PDB entry 9DDM | electron microscopy, 2.94 A resolution | chains A and E of the 9 polymer chains in the assembly

Chain A (and E):
Protein: Tol-Pal system protein TolQ
Organism: Escherichia coli
Notes: chain E of this document is another copy of the same molecule, construct and numbering; everything in this record applies to it too
UniProtKB: P0ABV0 (TOLQ_ECO57); numbering as in UniProt (aligned over 1-230)
Amino-acid sequence (230 residues; row label = number of the first residue in the row):
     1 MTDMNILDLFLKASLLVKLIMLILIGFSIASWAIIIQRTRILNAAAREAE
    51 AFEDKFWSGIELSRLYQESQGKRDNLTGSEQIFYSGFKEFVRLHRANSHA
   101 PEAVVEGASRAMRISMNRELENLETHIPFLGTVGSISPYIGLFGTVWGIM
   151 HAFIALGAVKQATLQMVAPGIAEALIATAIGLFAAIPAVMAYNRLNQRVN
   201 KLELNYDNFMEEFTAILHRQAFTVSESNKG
Disordered / not traced: 1, 224-230 (chain E: 1-3, 226-230)

How chain A and chain E interact:
Contacting residue pairs (38; chain A residue first):
  T2(A) - W147(E)
  T2(A) - H151(E)  hydrogen bond (backbone-side chain)
  T2(A) - I154(E)
  M4(A) - M150(E)  hydrophobic
  M4(A) - I154(E)  hydrophobic
  P138(A) - Y139(E)
  L164(A) - L156(E)  hydrophobic
  Q165(A) - G157(E)  hydrogen bond (side chain-backbone)
  Q165(A) - V159(E)
  Q165(A) - K160(E)  hydrogen bond
  Q165(A) - A162(E)
  A168(A) - F153(E)
  A168(A) - G157(E)
  I171(A) - F153(E)  hydrophobic
  A172(A) - M150(E)
  A172(A) - I154(E)  hydrophobic
  L175(A) - V146(E)
  L175(A) - I149(E)  hydrophobic
  L175(A) - M150(E)  hydrophobic
  I176(A) - M150(E)  hydrophobic
  T178(A) - V146(E)
  A179(A) - F143(E)
  L182(A) - Y139(E)  hydrophobic
  L182(A) - L142(E)  hydrophobic
  L182(A) - F143(E)
  I186(A) - Y139(E)  hydrophobic
  I186(A) - I140(E)  hydrophobic
  V189(A) - S135(E)
  V189(A) - I136(E)  hydrophobic
  M190(A) - I136(E)  hydrophobic
  N193(A) - T132(E)  hydrogen bond
  Q197(A) - P128(E)
  K201(A) - E121(E)  salt bridge
  N208(A) - R113(E)  hydrogen bond
  N208(A) - I114(E)
  E211(A) - R110(E)
  E211(A) - R113(E)  salt bridge
  A215(A) - R110(E)
Also at the interface, not in a pair above, chain A (26 interface residues in all): G134, P169, F183, A185
Also at the interface, not in a pair above, chain E (27 interface residues in all): G131, T163, L164

Summary:
Chain A and chain E form an interface of 26 and 27 residues respectively, with 5 hydrogen bonds and 2 salt
bridges. Polar contacts include K201(A)-E121(E), E211(A)-R113(E) and T2(A)-H151(E).
Both chains are Tol-Pal system protein TolQ (Escherichia coli). Entry 9DDM (E. coli TolAQR conformation I) was
determined by electron microscopy, deposited together with 9DDN, 9DDO, 9DDP and 9DDQ.
